PDB entry 6KC8 | X-ray diffraction, 2.90 A resolution | chains A and P of the 5 polymer chains in the assembly

== Chain A ==
Protein: CRISPR-associated endonuclease Cas9
From: Neisseria meningitidis 8013
Notes: EC 3.1.-.-
Reference sequence: C9X1G5 (CAS9_NEIM8); numbering as in UniProt (aligned over 1-1082)
Chain sequence (1083 residues; row label = number of the first residue in the row; numbering starts at 0):
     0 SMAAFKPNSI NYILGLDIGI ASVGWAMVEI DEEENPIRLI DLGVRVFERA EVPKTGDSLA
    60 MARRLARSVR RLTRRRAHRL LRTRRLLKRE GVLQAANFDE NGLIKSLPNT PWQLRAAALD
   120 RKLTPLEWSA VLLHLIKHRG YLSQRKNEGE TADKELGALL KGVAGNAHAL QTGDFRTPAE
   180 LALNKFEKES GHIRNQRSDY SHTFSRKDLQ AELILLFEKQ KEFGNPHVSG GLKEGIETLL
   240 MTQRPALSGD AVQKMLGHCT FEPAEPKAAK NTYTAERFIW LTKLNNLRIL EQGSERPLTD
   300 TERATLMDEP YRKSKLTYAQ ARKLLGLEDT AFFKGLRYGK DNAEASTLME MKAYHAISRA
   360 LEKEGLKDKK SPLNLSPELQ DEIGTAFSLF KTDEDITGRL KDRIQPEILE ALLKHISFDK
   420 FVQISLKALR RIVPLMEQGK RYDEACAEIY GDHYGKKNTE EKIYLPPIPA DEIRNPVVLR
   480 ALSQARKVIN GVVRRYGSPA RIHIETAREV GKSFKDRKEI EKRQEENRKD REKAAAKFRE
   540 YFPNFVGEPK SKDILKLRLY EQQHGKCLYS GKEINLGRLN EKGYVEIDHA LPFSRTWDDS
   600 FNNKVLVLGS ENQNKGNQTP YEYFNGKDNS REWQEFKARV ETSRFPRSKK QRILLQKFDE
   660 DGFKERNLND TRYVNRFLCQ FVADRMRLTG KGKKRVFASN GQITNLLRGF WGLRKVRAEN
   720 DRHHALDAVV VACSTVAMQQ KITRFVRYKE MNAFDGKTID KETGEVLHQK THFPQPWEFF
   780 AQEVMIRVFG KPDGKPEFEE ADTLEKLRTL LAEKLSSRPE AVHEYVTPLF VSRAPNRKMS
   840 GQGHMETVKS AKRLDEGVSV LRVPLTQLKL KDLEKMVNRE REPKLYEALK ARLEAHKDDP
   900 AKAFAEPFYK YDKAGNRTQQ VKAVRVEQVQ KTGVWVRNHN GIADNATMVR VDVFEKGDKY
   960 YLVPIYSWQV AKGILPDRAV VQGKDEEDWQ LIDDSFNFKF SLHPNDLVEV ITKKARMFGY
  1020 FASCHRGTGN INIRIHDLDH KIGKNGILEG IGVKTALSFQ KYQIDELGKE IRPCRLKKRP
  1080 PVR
Disordered / not traced: 0-7, 53-54, 148-170, 542-549, 656-659, 760-761
Differences from the reference sequence: expression tag (0)
Curated features (UniProtKB/Swiss-Prot):
  - active site: Asp16 (For RuvC-like nuclease domain), His588 (Proton acceptor for HNH nuclease domain)
  - binding site (Mg(2+)): Asp16, Glu504, Glu508, His723
  - mutagenesis: Asp16 (D16A: Does not restore CRISPR interference during plasmid transformation to deletion mutant), His588 (H588A: Does not restore CRISPR interference during plasmid transformation to deletion mutant)
What the authors report for this chain:
  - conformationally variable residues (domain motion): His588
  - catalytic residues: His588 (citing earlier work)
  - mutagenesis - K909A, H1024A: abolished catalytic activity
  - mutagenesis - R880A, Q981A, T1027A, N1029A: decreased catalytic activity
  - mutagenesis - S593Q/W596R, S593Q/W596K: increased catalytic activity
  - mutagenesis - K909A: decreased expression

== Chain P ==
Molecule: 14-nt DNA strand
Sequence (14 nucleotides; numbered 1 to 14; the number before each row is that of its first residue):
     1 TAAAATCATA TGTA

== Chain A / chain P interface ==
Residue-residue contacts (25):
  Met844(A) - DT11(P)  phosphate contact
  Met844(A) - DG12(P)  phosphate contact
  Glu845(A) - DG12(P)  hydrogen bond to the phosphate
  Thr846(A) - DG12(P)  hydrogen bond to the phosphate
  Lys870(A) - DT9(P)  phosphate contact
  Lys870(A) - DA10(P)  salt bridge to the phosphate
  Gln981(A) - DA3(P)  base contact
  Gln981(A) - DA4(P)  hydrogen bond to the base
  Gln981(A) - DA5(P)  base contact
  Lys1013(A) - DA4(P)  phosphate contact
  Lys1013(A) - DA5(P)  salt bridge to the phosphate
  Thr1027(A) - DA5(P)  hydrogen bond to the base
  Asn1029(A) - DA5(P)  hydrogen bond to the base
  Glu1048(A) - DA5(P)  sugar contact
  Glu1048(A) - DT6(P)  phosphate contact
  Gly1049(A) - DA4(P)  sugar contact
  Gly1049(A) - DA5(P)  phosphate contact
  Gly1049(A) - DT6(P)  base contact
  Ile1050(A) - DA5(P)  phosphate contact
  Gly1051(A) - DA4(P)  phosphate contact
  Gly1051(A) - DA5(P)  hydrogen bond to the phosphate
  Val1052(A) - DA4(P)  phosphate contact
  Lys1053(A) - DA4(P)  hydrogen bond to the phosphate
  Thr1054(A) - DA3(P)  phosphate contact
  Thr1054(A) - DA4(P)  hydrogen bond to the phosphate
Also at the interface, not in a pair above, chain A (18 interface residues in all): Lys958, His1024, Ala1055
Also at the interface, not in a pair above, chain P (9 interface residues in all): DC7

== In short ==
18 residues of chain A face 9 of chain P across their interface, with 8 hydrogen bonds and 2 salt bridges.
Among the polar pairs are Gln981(A)-DA4(P), Thr1027(A)-DA5(P) and Asn1029(A)-DA5(P). From the paper: the
catalytic residue His588(A); R880A, Q981A and T1027A of chain A, among others, reduce catalytic activity; 8
substitutions were tested in all.
Here chain A is CRISPR-associated endonuclease Cas9 (Neisseria meningitidis 8013) and chain P is a 14-nt DNA
strand. Entry 6KC8 (Crystal structure of WT Nme1Cas9 in complex with sgRNA and target DNA (ATATGATT PAM) in
post-cleavage ...) was determined by X-ray diffraction, deposited together with 6JDQ, 6JDV, 6JE3, 6JE4, 6JE9,
6JFU and 6KC7.
